8ASC - chains B and D of the 18 polymer chains in the assembly; structure by X-ray diffraction, 2.95 A resolution.

[Chain B]
Molecule: X-ray repair cross-complementing protein 5
From: Homo sapiens
Notes: EC 3.6.4.-
Reference sequence: P13010 (XRCC5_HUMAN); residue numbers follow UniProt; this construct covers 2-555
Chain sequence (572 residues; row label = number of the first residue in the row; numbers below 1 keep their minus sign (Met-16 is residue -16)):
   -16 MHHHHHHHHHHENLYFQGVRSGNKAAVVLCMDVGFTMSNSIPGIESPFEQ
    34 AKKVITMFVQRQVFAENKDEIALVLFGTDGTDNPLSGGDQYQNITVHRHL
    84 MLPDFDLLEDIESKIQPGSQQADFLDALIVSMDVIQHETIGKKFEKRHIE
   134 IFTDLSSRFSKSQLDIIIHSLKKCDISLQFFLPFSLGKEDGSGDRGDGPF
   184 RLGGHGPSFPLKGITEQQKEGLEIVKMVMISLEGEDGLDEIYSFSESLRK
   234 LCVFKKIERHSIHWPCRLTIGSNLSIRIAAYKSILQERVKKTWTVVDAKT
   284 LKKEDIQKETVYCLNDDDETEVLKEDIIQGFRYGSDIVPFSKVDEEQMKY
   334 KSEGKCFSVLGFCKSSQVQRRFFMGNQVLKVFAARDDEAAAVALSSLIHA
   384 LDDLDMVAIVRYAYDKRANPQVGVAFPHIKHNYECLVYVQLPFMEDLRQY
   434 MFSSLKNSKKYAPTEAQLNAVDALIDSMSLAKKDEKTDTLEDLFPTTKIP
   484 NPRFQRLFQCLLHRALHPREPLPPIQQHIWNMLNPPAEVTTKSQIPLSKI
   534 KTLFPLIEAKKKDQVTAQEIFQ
Disordered / not traced: -16 to 5, 176-181, 467-468, 545-555
Differences from the reference sequence: initiating methionine (-16); expression tag (-15 to 1)
UniProt features mapped onto this chain:
  - region: Leu138 to Leu165 (Leucine-zipper)
  - modified residue: Lys144 (N6-acetyllysine), Ser255 (Phosphoserine), Ser258 (Phosphoserine), Lys265 (N6-acetyllysine), Ser318 (Phosphoserine), Lys332 (N6-acetyllysine), Thr535 (Phosphothreonine)
  - cross-link (Glycyl lysine isopeptide (Lys-Gly)): Lys195 (interchain with G-Cter in SUMO2), Lys532 (interchain with G-Cter in SUMO2), Lys534 (interchain with G-Cter in SUMO2)

[Chain D]
Molecule: 15-nt DNA strand
Sequence (15 nucleotides; each row starts with the number of its first residue):
    15 CGGGCCCTCGATCCG
Disordered / not traced: 15

[How chain B and chain D interact]
Pairs across the interface (10; chain B residue first):
  Ile245(B) - DG18(D)  sugar contact
  Lys265(B) - DC19(D)  phosphate contact
  Lys265(B) - DC20(D)  salt bridge to the phosphate
  Lys291(B) - DA25(D)  salt bridge to the phosphate
  Tyr395(B) - DC20(D)  hydrogen bond to the phosphate
  Tyr397(B) - DC19(D)  phosphate contact
  Tyr397(B) - DC20(D)  phosphate contact
  Ala401(B) - DC20(D)  phosphate contact
  Ala401(B) - DC21(D)  phosphate contact
  Asn402(B) - DC21(D)  hydrogen bond to the phosphate
Also at the interface, not in a pair above, chain B (10 interface residues in all): Trp247, Lys332, Arg400
Also at the interface, not in a pair above, chain D (7 interface residues in all): DT22, DG24

[Overview]
10 residues of chain B and 7 residues of chain D are in contact, with 2 hydrogen bonds and 2 salt bridges.
Polar contacts include Tyr395(B)-DC20(D), Asn402(B)-DC21(D) and Lys265(B)-DC20(D).
Here chain B is X-ray repair cross-complementing protein 5 (Homo sapiens) and chain D is a 15-nt DNA strand.
Entry 8ASC (Ku70/80 binds to the Ku-binding motif of PAXX) was determined by X-ray diffraction, deposited
together with 7ZYG, 8BH3, 8BHV, 8BHY and 7ZWA.
